PDB entry 9U7A | electron microscopy, 2.82 A resolution | chains B and F of the 24 polymer chains in the assembly

Chain B (and F):
Molecule: FAS-associated death domain protein
Organism: Homo sapiens
Notes: chain F of this document is another copy of the same molecule, construct and numbering; everything in this record applies to it too
Reference sequence: Q13158 (FADD_HUMAN); residues 1-92 here = UniProt positions 1-92
Chain sequence (92 residues; each row starts with the number of its first residue):
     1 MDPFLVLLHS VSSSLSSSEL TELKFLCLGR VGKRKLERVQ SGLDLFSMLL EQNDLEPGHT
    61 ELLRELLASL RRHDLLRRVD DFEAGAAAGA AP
Unresolved in the structure: 88-92
Swiss-Prot annotation at these positions:
  - mutagenesis: Ser12 (S12R: Loss of interaction with CASP8), Phe25 (F25R: Loss of interaction with FAS. Loss of self-association. Abolishes induction of apoptosis), Lys33 (K33E: Loss of self-association), Arg38 (R38A: Loss of interaction with CASP8), Asp44 (D44R: Loss of interaction with CASP8. Abolishes induction of apoptosis. Decreased interaction with FAS), Glu51 (E51R: Loss of interaction with CASP8)

Chain B / chain F interface:
Residue-residue contacts (10; chain B residue first):
  Met1(B) - Arg30(F)
  Met1(B) - Glu65(F)
  Met1(B) - Ser69(F)
  Leu5(B) - Phe25(F)
  Leu8(B) - Phe25(F)  hydrophobic
  His9(B) - Glu22(F)
  His9(B) - Ser69(F)  hydrogen bond (side chain-backbone)
  Leu43(B) - Phe25(F)  hydrophobic
  Ser47(B) - Phe25(F)
  Glu51(B) - Lys33(F)  salt bridge
Other interface residues (no listed pair), chain F (9 interface residues in all): Leu26, Leu28, Leu66

Summary:
Chain B and chain F form an interface of 7 and 9 residues respectively; the contacts include 1 hydrogen bond
and 1 salt bridge. Among the polar pairs are Glu51(B)-Lys33(F) and His9(B)-Ser69(F). UniProt lists 6
mutagenesis sites on chain B.
Both chains are FAS-associated death domain protein (Homo sapiens). Entry 9U7A (FADD-DED filaments coordinate
complex IIa assembly during TNF-induced apoptosis) was determined by electron microscopy, deposited together
with 9U6E.
